7M7F - chains C and D of the 6 polymer chains in the assembly; structure by electron microscopy, 3.20 A resolution.

== Chain C ==
Name: 1B2 (heavy chain)
Organism: Homo sapiens
Sequence (249 residues; row label = number of the first residue in the row):
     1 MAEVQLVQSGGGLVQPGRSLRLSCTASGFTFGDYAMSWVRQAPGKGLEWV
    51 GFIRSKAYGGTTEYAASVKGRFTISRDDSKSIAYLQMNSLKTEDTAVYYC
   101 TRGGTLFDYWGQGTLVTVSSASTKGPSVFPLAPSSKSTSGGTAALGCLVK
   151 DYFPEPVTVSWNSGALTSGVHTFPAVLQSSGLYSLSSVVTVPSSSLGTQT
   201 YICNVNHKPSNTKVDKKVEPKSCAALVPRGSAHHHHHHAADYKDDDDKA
Disordered / not traced: 1-2, 136-142, 194-199, 221-249
Disulfide bonds: Cys24-Cys100, Cys147-Cys203

== Chain D ==
Name: 1B2 (light chain)
Organism: Homo sapiens
Sequence (236 residues; each row starts with the number of its first residue):
     1 LFAIPLVVPFYSHSALDVVMTQSPLSLPVTPGEPASISCRSSQSLLHSNG
    51 YNYLDWYLQKPGQSPQLLIYLGSNRASGVPDRFSGSGSGTDFTLKISRVE
   101 AEDVGVYYCMQSLQTPRLTFGPGTKVDIKRTVAAPSVFIFPPSDEQLKSG
   151 TASVVCLLNNFYPRGAKVQWKVDNALQSGNSQESVTEQDSKDSTYSLSST
   201 LTLSKADYEKHKVYACEVTHQGLSSPVTKSFNRGEC
Disordered / not traced: 1-16, 173-176, 210-214, 232-236
Disulfide bonds: Cys39-Cys109, Cys156-Cys216

== Interface between chain C and chain D ==
Residue-residue contacts (73):
  Val39(C) - Phe120(D)  hydrophobic
  Gln41(C) - Gln59(D)  hydrogen bond
  Gly46(C) - Tyr108(D)
  Leu47(C) - Gln59(D)
  Leu47(C) - Pro65(D)  hydrophobic
  Leu47(C) - Thr119(D)
  Leu47(C) - Phe120(D)  hydrogen bond (backbone-backbone)
  Glu48(C) - Leu118(D)
  Trp49(C) - Pro116(D)  hydrophobic
  Trp49(C) - Arg117(D)
  Trp49(C) - Leu118(D)  hydrogen bond (backbone-backbone)
  Glu63(C) - Pro116(D)
  Ala65(C) - Leu118(D)  hydrophobic
  Tyr99(C) - Gln59(D)
  Tyr99(C) - Gln63(D)  hydrogen bond (side chain-backbone)
  Tyr99(C) - Ser64(D)
  Tyr99(C) - Pro65(D)
  Gly104(C) - Arg117(D)  hydrogen bond (backbone-side chain)
  Thr105(C) - Asp55(D)
  Thr105(C) - Tyr57(D)
  Thr105(C) - Met110(D)
  Thr105(C) - Ser112(D)
  Thr105(C) - Thr115(D)
  Thr105(C) - Arg117(D)
  Leu106(C) - Asp55(D)
  Leu106(C) - Tyr57(D)
  Leu106(C) - Leu67(D)  hydrophobic
  Leu106(C) - Tyr70(D)  hydrophobic
  Phe107(C) - Tyr57(D)  hydrogen bond (backbone-side chain)
  Phe107(C) - Leu67(D)
  Phe107(C) - Met110(D)  hydrophobic
  Phe107(C) - Arg117(D)
  Phe107(C) - Phe120(D)  hydrophobic
  Asp108(C) - Leu67(D)
  Trp110(C) - Pro65(D)
  Trp110(C) - Phe120(D)  hydrophobic
  Gly111(C) - Ser64(D)
  Gln112(C) - Ser64(D)
  Phe129(C) - Glu145(D)
  Phe129(C) - Gln146(D)
  Phe129(C) - Ser149(D)
  Pro130(C) - Ser143(D)  hydrogen bond (backbone-side chain)
  Pro130(C) - Glu145(D)
  Leu131(C) - Phe140(D)  hydrophobic
  Leu131(C) - Val155(D)  hydrophobic
  Ala132(C) - Phe140(D)
  Ser134(C) - Ile139(D)
  Ala143(C) - Phe138(D)  hydrophobic
  Ala144(C) - Phe138(D)  hydrophobic
  Ala144(C) - Phe140(D)
  Leu148(C) - Gln146(D)
  Leu148(C) - Ser153(D)
  Leu148(C) - Val155(D)  hydrophobic
  Lys150(C) - Gln146(D)  hydrogen bond
  Lys150(C) - Thr151(D)
  Lys150(C) - Ser153(D)
  His171(C) - Asn159(D)  hydrogen bond
  His171(C) - Ser196(D)  hydrogen bond
  Phe173(C) - Leu157(D)  hydrophobic
  Phe173(C) - Ser184(D)
  Phe173(C) - Ser196(D)
  Phe173(C) - Leu197(D)
  Phe173(C) - Ser198(D)
  Pro174(C) - Ser184(D)  hydrogen bond (backbone-side chain)
  Pro174(C) - Val185(D)
  Pro174(C) - Thr186(D)
  Val176(C) - Gln182(D)
  Val176(C) - Glu183(D)
  Val176(C) - Ser184(D)
  Leu177(C) - Gln182(D)  hydrogen bond (backbone-side chain)
  Ser186(C) - Ser198(D)  hydrogen bond
  Val188(C) - Leu157(D)  hydrophobic
  Thr190(C) - Asn159(D)  hydrogen bond
Also at the interface, not in a pair above, chain C (40 interface residues in all): Lys45, Ala66, Tyr109, Pro133, Leu145, Gln178
Also at the interface, not in a pair above, chain D (39 interface residues in all): Leu158, Asn160

== Overview ==
40 residues of chain C and 39 residues of chain D are in contact; the contacts include 14 hydrogen bonds.
Polar pairs include Gln41(C)-Gln59(D), Tyr99(C)-Gln63(D) and Gly104(C)-Arg117(D).
Chain C is 1B2 (heavy chain) and chain D is 1B2 (light chain), both from Homo sapiens; the structure,
6-Deoxyerythronolide B synthase (DEBS) module 1 in complex with antibody fragment 1B2: State 1, was determined
by electron microscopy (same publication as 7M7E, 7M7G, 7M7H, 7M7I and 7M7J).
